Entry 7ARH (electron microscopy, 3.30 A resolution); this record covers chains E and F of the 5 polymer chains in the assembly.

Chain E:
Molecule: Lipoprotein-releasing system transmembrane protein LolE
Source organism: Escherichia coli (strain K12)
UniProtKB: P75958 (LOLE_ECOLI); residue numbers follow UniProt; this construct covers 1-414
Amino-acid sequence (414 residues; numbered 1 to 414; the number before each row is that of its first residue):
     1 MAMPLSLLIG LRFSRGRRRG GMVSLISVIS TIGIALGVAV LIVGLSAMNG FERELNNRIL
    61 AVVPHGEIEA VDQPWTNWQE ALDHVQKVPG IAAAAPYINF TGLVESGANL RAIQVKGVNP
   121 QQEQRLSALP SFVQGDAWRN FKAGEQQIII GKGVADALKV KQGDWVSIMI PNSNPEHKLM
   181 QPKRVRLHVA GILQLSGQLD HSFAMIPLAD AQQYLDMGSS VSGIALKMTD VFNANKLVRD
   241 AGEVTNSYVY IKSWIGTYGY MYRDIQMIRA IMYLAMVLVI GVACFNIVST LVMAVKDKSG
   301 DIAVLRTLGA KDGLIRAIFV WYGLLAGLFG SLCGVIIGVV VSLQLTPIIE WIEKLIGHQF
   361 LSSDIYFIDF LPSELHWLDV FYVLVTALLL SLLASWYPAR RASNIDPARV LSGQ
Disordered / not traced: 1-3, 413-414
Ligand contacts: lipoprotein (Z41; (2S)-3-hydroxypropane-1,2-diyl dihexadecanoate): V40, M267, I268, I271, M272, L278

Chain F:
Molecule: Lipoprotein-releasing system ATP-binding protein LolD
Source organism: Escherichia coli (strain K12)
Notes: EC 7.6.2.-
UniProtKB: P75957 (LOLD_ECOLI); residue numbers follow UniProt; this construct covers 1-233
Amino-acid sequence (241 residues; row label = number of the first residue in the row):
     1 MNKILLQCDN LCKRYQEGSV QTDVLHNVSF SVGEGEMMAI VGSSGSGKST LLHLLGGLDT
    61 PTSGDVIFNG QPMSKLSSAA KAELRNQKLG FIYQFHHLLP DFTALENVAM PLLIGKKKPA
   121 EINSRALEML KAVGLDHRAN HRPSELSGGE RQRVAIARAL VNNPRLVLAD EPTGNLDARN
   181 ADSIFQLLGE LNRLQGTAFL VVTHDLQLAK RMSRQLEMRD GRLTAELSLM GAEHHHHHHH
   241 H
Disordered / not traced: 1-2, 228-241
Differences from the reference sequence: expression tag (234-241)

Interface between chain E and chain F:
Residue-residue contacts - 34 pairs, chain E then chain F:
  L7(E) with L113(F); I114(F)
  L11(E) with F102(F), hydrophobic
  R12(E) with F102(F)
  S14(E) with D101(F)
  R15(E) with L99(F); D101(F), salt bridge
  V304(E) with H97(F); L99(F), hydrophobic; R158(F)
  R306(E) with R85(F), hydrogen bond (backbone-side chain)
  T307(E) with L58(F); R85(F); F91(F); Y93(F)
  L308(E) with R85(F); N86(F); M110(F), hydrophobic; P111(F), hydrophobic; R158(F)
  G309(E) with A82(F); I114(F)
  A310(E) with A82(F); I114(F), hydrophobic
  K311(E) with A79(F); A82(F); E83(F), salt bridge
  L314(E) with I114(F), hydrophobic
  P407(E) with L58(F), hydrophobic
  A408(E) with D59(F)
  L411(E) with H97(F), hydrogen bond (backbone-side chain)
  S412(E) with Y93(F); F95(F); H97(F)
Interface residues without a listed pair, chain E (21 interface residues in all): D301, L305, D406, R409
Interface residues without a listed pair, chain F (25 interface residues in all): Y15, H53, L98, P100, E106, K116

In short:
21 residues of chain E and 25 residues of chain F are in contact; the contacts include 2 hydrogen bonds and 2
salt bridges. Among the polar pairs are R15(E)-D101(F), K311(E)-E83(F) and R306(E)-R85(F). Ligands of chain E:
lipoprotein.
Here chain E is Lipoprotein-releasing system transmembrane protein LolE and chain F is Lipoprotein-releasing
system ATP-binding protein LolD, both from Escherichia coli (strain K12). Entry 7ARH (LolCDE in complex with
lipoprotein) was determined by electron microscopy together with 7ARI, 7ARJ, 7ARK, 7ARL and 7ARM from the same
study.
